PDB entry 7MKD | electron microscopy, 3.20 A resolution | chains L and P of the 9 polymer chains in the assembly

# Chain L
Name: RNA polymerase sigma factor RpoD
From: Escherichia coli
Reference sequence: Q0P6L9 (Q0P6L9_ECOLX); residue numbers follow UniProt; this construct covers 1-613
Chain sequence (613 residues; numbered 1 to 613; the number before each row is that of its first residue):
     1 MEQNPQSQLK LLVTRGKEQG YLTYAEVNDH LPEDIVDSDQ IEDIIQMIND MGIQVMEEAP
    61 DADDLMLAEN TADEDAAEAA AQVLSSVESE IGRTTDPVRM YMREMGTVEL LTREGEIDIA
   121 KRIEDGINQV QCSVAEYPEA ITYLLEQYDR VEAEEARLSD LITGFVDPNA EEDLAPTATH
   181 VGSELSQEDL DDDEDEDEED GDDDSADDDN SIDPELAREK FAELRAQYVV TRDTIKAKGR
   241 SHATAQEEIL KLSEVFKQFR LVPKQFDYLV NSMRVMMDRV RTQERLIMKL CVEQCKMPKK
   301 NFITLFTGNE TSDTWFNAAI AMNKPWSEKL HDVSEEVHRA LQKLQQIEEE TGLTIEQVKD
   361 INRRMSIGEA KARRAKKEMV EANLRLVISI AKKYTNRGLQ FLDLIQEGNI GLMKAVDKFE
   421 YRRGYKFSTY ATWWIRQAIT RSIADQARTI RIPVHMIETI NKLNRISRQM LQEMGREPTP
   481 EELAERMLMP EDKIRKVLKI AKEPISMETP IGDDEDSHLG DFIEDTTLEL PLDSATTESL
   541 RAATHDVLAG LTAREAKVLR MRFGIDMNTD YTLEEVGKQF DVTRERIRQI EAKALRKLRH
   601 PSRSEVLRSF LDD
Not modelled in the structure: 1-84, 169-213, 221, 237-243, 612-613
Ligand contacts: chapso (1N7): Ile511, Leu519, Phe522
From the paper describing this entry:
  - conformationally variable residues (order/disorder transition): Ser85 to Ser89

# Chain P
Molecule: Nontemplate strand of lambda PR promoter DNA
Sequence (90 nucleotides; numbered 1 to 90; the number before each row is that of its first residue):
     1 GGATAAATAT CTAACACCGT GCGTGTTGAC TATTTTACCT CTGGCGGTGA TAATGGTTGC
    61 ATGTACTAAG GAGGTTGTAT GTCGACCTCG
Not modelled in the structure: 1-15, 84-90

# How chain L and chain P interact
Pairs across the interface (55):
  Asp96(L) - DG56(P)  hydrogen bond to the base
  Val98(L) - DG56(P)  base contact
  Arg99(L) - DG56(P)  hydrogen bond to the base
  Met102(L) - DG55(P)  base contact
  Met102(L) - DG56(P)  base contact
  Gly106(L) - DG55(P)  base contact
  Leu110(L) - DT54(P)  base contact
  Glu116(L) - DT54(P)  base contact
  Asn383(L) - DT54(P)  hydrogen bond to the base
  Arg385(L) - DT54(P)  base contact
  Arg385(L) - DG55(P)  hydrogen bond to the base
  Leu386(L) - DT54(P)  hydrogen bond to the base
  Ile388(L) - DG55(P)  sugar contact
  Lys392(L) - DG56(P)  salt bridge to the phosphate
  Phe401(L) - DG56(P)  sugar contact
  Lys418(L) - DT48(P)  salt bridge to the phosphate
  Phe419(L) - DA50(P)  base contact
  Glu420(L) - DA50(P)  hydrogen bond to the base
  Arg423(L) - DA50(P)  hydrogen bond to the base
  Tyr425(L) - DA50(P)  base contact
  Tyr425(L) - DT51(P)  sugar contact
  Tyr425(L) - DA52(P)  phosphate contact
  Lys426(L) - DA52(P)  hydrogen bond to the phosphate
  Lys426(L) - DA53(P)  salt bridge to the phosphate
  Ser428(L) - DA53(P)  hydrogen bond to the phosphate
  Ser428(L) - DT54(P)  hydrogen bond to the base
  Thr429(L) - DA50(P)  sugar contact
  Thr429(L) - DA52(P)  phosphate contact
  Thr429(L) - DA53(P)  base contact
  Tyr430(L) - DG49(P)  hydrogen bond to the phosphate
  Tyr430(L) - DA50(P)  stacking on the base
  Thr432(L) - DA53(P)  base contact
  Trp433(L) - DG49(P)  base contact
  Trp433(L) - DA50(P)  sugar contact
  Trp434(L) - DT48(P)  phosphate contact
  Trp434(L) - DG49(P)  phosphate contact
  Gln437(L) - DT48(P)  base contact
  Gln437(L) - DG49(P)  base contact
  Arg451(L) - DC45(P)  salt bridge to the phosphate
  Pro453(L) - DG44(P)  phosphate contact
  Pro453(L) - DC45(P)  phosphate contact
  His455(L) - DG43(P)  sugar contact
  His455(L) - DG44(P)  salt bridge to the phosphate
  Arg554(L) - DG25(P)  salt bridge to the phosphate
  Val582(L) - DT26(P)  phosphate contact
  Thr583(L) - DT26(P)  hydrogen bond to the phosphate
  Thr583(L) - DT27(P)  base contact
  Glu585(L) - DT26(P)  base contact
  Glu585(L) - DT27(P)  base contact
  Arg586(L) - DT24(P)  sugar contact
  Arg586(L) - DG25(P)  salt bridge to the phosphate
  Arg586(L) - DT26(P)  base contact
  Gln589(L) - DG25(P)  base contact
  Gln589(L) - DT26(P)  hydrogen bond to the base
  Lys593(L) - DT24(P)  phosphate contact
Also at the interface, not in a pair above, chain L (43 interface residues in all): Met105, Ala382, Ser389, Arg436, Arg441, Asp581, Arg584
Also at the interface, not in a pair above, chain P (20 interface residues in all): DG28, DA29, DG46, DT57

# Overview
43 residues of chain L face 20 of chain P across their interface; the contacts include 13 hydrogen bonds, 7
salt bridges and 1 aromatic stacking contact. Among the polar pairs are Asp96(L)-DG56(P), Arg99(L)-DG56(P) and
Asn383(L)-DT54(P). Bound to chain L: chapso. From the paper: conformational variability at Ser85(L).
Here chain L is RNA polymerase sigma factor RpoD (Escherichia coli) and chain P is Nontemplate strand of
lambda PR promoter DNA. Entry 7MKD (Cryo-EM structure of Escherichia coli RNA polymerase bound to lambda PR
promoter DNA (class 1)) was determined by electron microscopy (same publication as 7MKE, 7MKI and 7MKJ).
